2QBY - chains D and B of the 4 polymer chains in the assembly; structure by X-ray diffraction, 3.35 A resolution.

== Chain D ==
Molecule: 33-nt DNA strand
Sequence (33 nucleotides; row label = number of the first residue in the row):
     1 TGTAAATTTCCTACGTTTCATCTGAAAATCTAG
Residues lining bound ligands: spermidine (SPD): DC11, DT12, DA13, DC14

== Chain B ==
Molecule: Cell division control protein 6 homolog 3
From: Sulfolobus solfataricus
UniProt: Q97WM8 (CDC63_SULSO); residue numbers follow UniProt; this construct covers 14-394
Amino-acid sequence (384 residues; each row starts with the number of its first residue):
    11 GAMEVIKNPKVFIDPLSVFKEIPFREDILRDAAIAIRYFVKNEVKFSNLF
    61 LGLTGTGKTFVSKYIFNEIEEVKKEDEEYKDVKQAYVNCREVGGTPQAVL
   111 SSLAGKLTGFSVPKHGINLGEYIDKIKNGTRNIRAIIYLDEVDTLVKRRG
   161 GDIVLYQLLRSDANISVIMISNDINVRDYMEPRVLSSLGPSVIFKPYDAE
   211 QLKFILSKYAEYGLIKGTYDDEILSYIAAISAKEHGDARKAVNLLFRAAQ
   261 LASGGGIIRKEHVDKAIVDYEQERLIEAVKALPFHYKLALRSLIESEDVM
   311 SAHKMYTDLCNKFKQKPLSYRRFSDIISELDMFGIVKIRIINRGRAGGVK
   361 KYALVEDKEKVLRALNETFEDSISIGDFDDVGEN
Unresolved in the structure: 11-16, 385-394
Sequence notes: expression tag (11-13)
Curated features (UniProtKB/Swiss-Prot):
  - binding site (ATP): Thr66 to Phe70, Tyr207
Residues lining bound ligands: ADP (adenosine-5'-diphosphate): Pro25, Phe29, Ile32, Pro33, Arg35, Leu63, Thr64, Gly65, Thr66, Gly67, Lys68, Thr69, Phe70, Tyr207, Ile215, Tyr219, Ala248, Arg249, Val252

== Interface between chain D and chain B ==
Pairs across the interface (28; chain D residue first):
  DG2(D) with Gly126(B), hydrogen bond to the base
  DT3(D) with Gly126(B), base contact; Ile127(B), sugar contact; Asn128(B), phosphate contact
  DA4(D) with Gln107(B), hydrogen bond to the sugar; Ile127(B), sugar contact; Asn128(B), phosphate contact; Leu129(B), phosphate contact
  DA5(D) with Thr105(B), hydrogen bond to the phosphate; Pro106(B), phosphate contact; Gln107(B), hydrogen bond to the phosphate
  DT7(D) with Leu328(B), phosphate contact; Arg332(B), salt bridge to the phosphate
  DT8(D) with Lys326(B), salt bridge to the phosphate; Leu328(B), phosphate contact; Ser329(B), hydrogen bond to the phosphate; Arg332(B), phosphate contact
  DT9(D) with Ser329(B), base contact; Arg331(B), base contact
  DG15(D) with Asn352(B), hydrogen bond to the base
  DT16(D) with Asn352(B), hydrogen bond to the sugar; Gly354(B), base contact
  DT17(D) with Asn352(B), sugar contact; Arg353(B), sugar contact; Gly354(B), hydrogen bond to the sugar; Arg355(B), hydrogen bond to the base
  DT18(D) with Arg355(B), sugar contact
  DC19(D) with Arg355(B), hydrogen bond to the sugar
Interface residues without a listed pair, chain B (18 interface residues in all): Pro327, Val359

== Summary ==
12 residues of chain D and 18 residues of chain B are in contact; the contacts include 10 hydrogen bonds and 2
salt bridges. Polar pairs include DG2(D)-Gly126(B), DG15(D)-Asn352(B) and DT17(D)-Arg355(B). Bound to chain D:
spermidine. Chain B binds ADP.
Chain D is a 33-nt DNA strand and chain B is Cell division control protein 6 homolog 3 (Sulfolobus
solfataricus); the structure, Crystal structure of a heterodimer of Cdc6/Orc1 initiators bound to origin DNA
(from S. solfataricus), was determined by X-ray diffraction.
